7AOK - chain A; structure by X-ray diffraction, 1.87 A resolution.

== Chain A ==
Protein: Subtilisin-chymotrypsin inhibitor-2A
Organism: Hordeum vulgare
UniProt: P01053 (ICI2_HORVU); residues 1-64 here correspond to UniProt positions 21-84 (UniProt number = residue number + 20)
Sequence (64 residues; row label = number of the first residue in the row):
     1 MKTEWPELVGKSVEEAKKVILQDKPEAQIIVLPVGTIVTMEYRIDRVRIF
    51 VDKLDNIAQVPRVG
Sequence notes: conflict Met1 (Leu21 in P01053); engineered mutation Ile49 (Leu69 in P01053)
Swiss-Prot annotation at these positions:
  - site: Met40, Glu41 (Reactive bond)
Reported in the primary citation:
  - contacts within the chain: Ile57-Gln59 (from molecular simulation)
  - mutagenesis - P33L (1.5 kJ mol-1), D55G (-6.9 +/- 0.3 kJ mol-1), D55G/I57V (-6.5 +/- 0.2 kJ mol-1), I57V (-2.2 +/- 0.1 kJ mol-1): increased stability
  - mutagenesis - E4G, V13E, I57A (14 kJ mol-1): decreased stability

== Overview ==
The paper reports that P33L, D55G and D55G/I57V, among others, increase stability; contacts within the chain
involving Ile57 and Gln59; 7 substitutions were tested in all.
Chain A is Subtilisin-chymotrypsin inhibitor-2A (Hordeum vulgare); the structure, Crystal structure of CI2
mutant L49I, was determined by X-ray diffraction (same publication as 7A1H, 7A3M and 7AON).
